PDB entry 1UKY | X-ray diffraction, 2.13 A resolution | chain A

== Chain A ==
Name: Uridylate kinase
From: Saccharomyces cerevisiae
Notes: EC 2.7.4.-
Reference sequence: P15700 (UMPK_YEAST); residue numbers follow UniProt; this construct covers 2-204
Chain sequence (203 residues; row label = number of the first residue in the row):
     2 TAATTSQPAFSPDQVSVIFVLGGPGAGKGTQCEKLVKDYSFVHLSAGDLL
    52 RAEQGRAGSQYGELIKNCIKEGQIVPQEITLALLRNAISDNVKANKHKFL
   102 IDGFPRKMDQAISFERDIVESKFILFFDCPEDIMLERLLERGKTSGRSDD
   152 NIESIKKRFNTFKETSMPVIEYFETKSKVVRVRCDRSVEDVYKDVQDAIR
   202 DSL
Unresolved in the structure: 2-8
UniProt features mapped onto this chain:
  - region: Ser-46 to Val-76 (NMP), Glu-141 to Asp-151 (LID)
  - binding site (ATP): Gly-26 to Thr-31, Arg-142, Arg-187
  - binding site (a ribonucleoside 5'-phosphate): Arg-52, Gln-74 to Val-76, Gly-104 to Arg-107, Gln-111, Arg-148, Arg-159
  - mutagenesis: Lys-29 (K29E: Abolishes catalytic activity)
Cystine bridges: Cys-130/Cys-185
Residues lining bound ligands:
  - ADP (adenosine-5'-diphosphate), molecule 1: Gly-24, Pro-25, Gly-26, Ala-27, Gly-28, Lys-29, Gly-30, Thr-31, Arg-138, Arg-142, Cys-185, Arg-187, Ser-188, Val-189, Val-192
  - ADP, molecule 2: Pro-25, Gly-26, Lys-29, Ala-47, Gly-48, Leu-51, Arg-52, Cys-69, Ile-70, Gly-73, Gln-74, Ile-75, Val-76, Thr-81, Gly-104, Phe-105, Arg-107, Gln-111, Arg-142, Arg-148, Asp-150, Arg-159

== Summary ==
Ligands of chain A: ADP. UniProt lists 8 ATP-binding residues, 11 ribonucleoside 5'-phosphate-binding residues
and one mutagenesis site.
Chain A is Uridylate kinase (Saccharomyces cerevisiae); the structure, Substrate specificity and assembly of
catalytic center derived from two structures of ligated uridylate kinase, was determined by X-ray diffraction,
deposited together with 1UKZ.
